PDB entry 8V7L | electron microscopy, 2.90 A resolution | chains J and W of the 11 polymer chains in the assembly

== Chain J ==
Molecule: Widom 601 DNA (147-mer) with 60 base pairs flanking DNA (forward strand)
Sequence (207 nucleotides; row label = number of the first residue in the row):
     1 CTGGAGAATC CCGGTGCCGA GGCCGCTCAA TTGGTCGTAG ACAGCTCTAG CACCGCTTAA
    61 ACGCACGTAC GCGCTGTCCC CCGCGTTTTA ACCGCCAAGG GGATTACTCC CTAGTCTCCA
   121 GGCACGTGTC AGATATATAC ATCCTGTGCA TGTATTGAAC AGCGACCTTG CCGGTGCCAG
   181 TCGGATAGTG TTCCGAGCTC CCACTCT
Disordered / not traced: 141-207

== Chain W ==
Name: SWI/SNF-related matrix-associated actin-dependent regulator of chromatin subfamily A member 5
From: Homo sapiens
UniProtKB: O60264 (SMCA5_HUMAN); residues 1-1052 here = UniProt positions 1-1052
Chain sequence (1052 residues; each row starts with the number of its first residue):
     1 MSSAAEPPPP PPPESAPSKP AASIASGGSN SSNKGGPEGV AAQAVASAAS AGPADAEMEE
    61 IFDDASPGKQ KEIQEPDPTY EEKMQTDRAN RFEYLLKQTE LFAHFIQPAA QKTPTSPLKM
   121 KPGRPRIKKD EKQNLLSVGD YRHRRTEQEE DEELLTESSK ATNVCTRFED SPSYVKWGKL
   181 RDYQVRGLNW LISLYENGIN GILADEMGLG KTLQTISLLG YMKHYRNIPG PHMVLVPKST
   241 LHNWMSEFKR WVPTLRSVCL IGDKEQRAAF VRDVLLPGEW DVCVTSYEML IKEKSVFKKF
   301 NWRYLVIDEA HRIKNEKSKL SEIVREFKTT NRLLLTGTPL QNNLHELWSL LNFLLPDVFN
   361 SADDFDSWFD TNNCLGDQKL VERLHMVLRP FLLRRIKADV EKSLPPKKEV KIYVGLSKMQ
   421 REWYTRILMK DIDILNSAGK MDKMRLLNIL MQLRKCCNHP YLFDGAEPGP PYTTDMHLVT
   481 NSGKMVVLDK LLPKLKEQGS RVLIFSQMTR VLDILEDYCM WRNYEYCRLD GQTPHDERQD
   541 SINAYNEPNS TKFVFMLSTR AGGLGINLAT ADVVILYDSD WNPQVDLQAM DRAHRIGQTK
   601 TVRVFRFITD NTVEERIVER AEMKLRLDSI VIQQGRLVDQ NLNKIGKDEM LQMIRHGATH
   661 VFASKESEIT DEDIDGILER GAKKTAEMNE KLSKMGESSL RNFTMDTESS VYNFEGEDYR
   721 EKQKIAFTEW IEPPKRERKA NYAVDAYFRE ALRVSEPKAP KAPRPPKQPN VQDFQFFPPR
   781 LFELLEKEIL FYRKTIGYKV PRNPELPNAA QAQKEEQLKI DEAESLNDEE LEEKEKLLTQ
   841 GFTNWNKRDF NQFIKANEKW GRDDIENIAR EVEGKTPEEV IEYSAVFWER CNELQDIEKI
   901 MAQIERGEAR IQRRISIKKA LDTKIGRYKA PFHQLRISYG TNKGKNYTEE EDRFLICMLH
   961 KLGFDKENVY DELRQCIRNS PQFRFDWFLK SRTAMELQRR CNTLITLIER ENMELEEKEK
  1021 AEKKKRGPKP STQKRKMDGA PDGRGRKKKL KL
Disordered / not traced: 1-173, 370-382, 633-1052
UniProt features mapped onto this chain:
  - motif: Asp308 to His311 (DEAH box)
  - binding site (ATP): Asp205 to Thr212
  - modified residue: Ser2 (N-acetylserine), Ser66 (Phosphoserine), Thr113 (Phosphothreonine), Ser116 (Phosphoserine), Ser137 (Phosphoserine), Ser171 (Phosphoserine), Lys440 (N6-acetyllysine), Ser755 (Phosphoserine), Ser825 (Phosphoserine)
  - cross-link (Glycyl lysine isopeptide (Lys-Gly)): Lys83 (interchain with G-Cter in SUMO2), Lys644 (interchain with G-Cter in SUMO2), Lys647 (interchain with G-Cter in SUMO2), Lys694 (interchain with G-Cter in SUMO2), Lys722 (interchain with G-Cter in SUMO2), Lys735 (interchain with G-Cter in SUMO2), Lys966 (interchain with G-Cter in SUMO2)
  - mutagenesis: Lys211 (K211R: Abolishes ATP hydrolysis. Binds to chromatin itself, but abolishes the chromatin binding of the cohesin complex component RAD21)
Ligand contacts:
  - ADP (adenosine-5'-diphosphate): Lys179, Leu180, Arg181, Gln184, Glu206, Met207, Gly208, Leu209, Gly210, Lys211, Thr212, Leu213, Glu247, Arg250, Trp251, Asn567, Arg595, Ile596
  - Mg2+ (MG): Thr212, Asn243, Asp308, Gly565

== How chain J and chain W interact ==
Pairs across the interface - 27 pairs, chain J then chain W:
  DC51(J) - Leu447(W)  sugar contact
  DA52(J) - Asn448(W)  hydrogen bond to the sugar
  DA52(J) - Met451(W)  phosphate contact
  DC53(J) - Met451(W)  sugar contact
  DC53(J) - Lys455(W)  salt bridge to the phosphate
  DC53(J) - Arg560(W)  hydrogen bond to the base
  DC54(J) - Met508(W)  phosphate contact
  DC54(J) - Thr509(W)  hydrogen bond to the phosphate
  DC54(J) - Arg560(W)  hydrogen bond to the sugar
  DG55(J) - Gly531(W)  phosphate contact
  DG55(J) - Gln532(W)  hydrogen bond to the phosphate
  DG55(J) - Ser558(W)  phosphate contact
  DG55(J) - Arg560(W)  phosphate contact
  DG55(J) - Ala561(W)  hydrogen bond to the phosphate
  DC56(J) - Lys238(W)  phosphate contact
  DC56(J) - Glu288(W)  phosphate contact
  DC56(J) - Gly531(W)  phosphate contact
  DC56(J) - Gln532(W)  base contact
  DC56(J) - Arg538(W)  salt bridge to the phosphate
  DT57(J) - Lys238(W)  salt bridge to the phosphate
  DT57(J) - Glu288(W)  phosphate contact
  DT57(J) - Met289(W)  phosphate contact
  DT57(J) - Lys292(W)  phosphate contact
  DT58(J) - Asp263(W)  base contact
  DT58(J) - Lys264(W)  phosphate contact
  DT58(J) - Arg267(W)  salt bridge to the phosphate
  DA59(J) - Lys264(W)  salt bridge to the phosphate
Interface residues without a listed pair, chain W (22 interface residues in all): Gly262, Ser286, Gln452

== Summary ==
The interface between chain J and chain W involves 9 residues on one side and 22 on the other; the contacts
include 6 hydrogen bonds and 5 salt bridges. Polar pairs include DC53(J)-Arg560(W), DA52(J)-Asn448(W) and
DC54(J)-Arg560(W). Chain W binds ADP and Mg2+.
Here chain J is Widom 601 DNA (147-mer) with 60 base pairs flanking DNA (forward strand) and chain W is
SWI/SNF-related matrix-associated actin-dependent regulator of chromatin subfamily A member 5 (Homo sapiens).
Entry 8V7L (Cryo-EM structure of singly-bound SNF2h-nucleosome complex with SNF2h at inactive SHL2
(conformation 2)) was determined by electron microscopy (same publication as 8V4Y and 8V6V).
